5XHC - chains D and E of the 6 polymer chains in the assembly; structure by X-ray diffraction, 2.75 A resolution.

# Chain D
Name: Tubulin beta chain
From: Sus barbatus
UniProt: A0A0R4I995 (A0A0R4I995_SUSBA); residues 1-445 here = UniProt positions 1-445
Amino-acid sequence (445 residues; row label = number of the first residue in the row):
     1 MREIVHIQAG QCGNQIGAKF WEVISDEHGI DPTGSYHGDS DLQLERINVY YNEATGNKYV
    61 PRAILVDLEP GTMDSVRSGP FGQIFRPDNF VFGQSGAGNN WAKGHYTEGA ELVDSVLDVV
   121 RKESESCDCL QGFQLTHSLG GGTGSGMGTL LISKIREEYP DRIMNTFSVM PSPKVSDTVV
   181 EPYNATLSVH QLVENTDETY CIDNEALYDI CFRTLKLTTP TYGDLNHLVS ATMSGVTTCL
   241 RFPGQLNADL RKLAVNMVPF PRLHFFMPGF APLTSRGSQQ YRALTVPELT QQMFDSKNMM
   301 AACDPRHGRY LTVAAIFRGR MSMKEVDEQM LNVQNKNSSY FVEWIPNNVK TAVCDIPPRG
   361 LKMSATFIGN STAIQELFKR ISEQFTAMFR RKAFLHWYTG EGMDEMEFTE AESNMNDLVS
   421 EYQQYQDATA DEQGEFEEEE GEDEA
Not modelled in the structure: 274-283, 432-445
Small-molecule neighbours: GTP (guanosine-5'-triphosphate): Gly10, Gln11, Cys12, Gln15, Ile16, Asp67, Glu69, Ala97, Gly98, Asn99, Asn100, Ser138, Gly140, Gly141, Gly142, Thr143, Gly144, Ser145, Val169, Pro171, Val175, Ser176, Glu181, Asn204, Leu207, Tyr222, Leu225, Asn226

# Chain E
Name: Stathmin-4
From: Rattus norvegicus
UniProt: P63043 (STMN4_RAT); residues -38 to 145 here correspond to UniProt positions 6-189 (UniProt number = residue number + 44)
Amino-acid sequence (184 residues; numbered -38 to 145; the number before each row is that of its first residue; numbers below 1 keep their minus sign (Tyr-38 is residue -38)):
   -38 YKEKMKELPL VSLFCSCFLS DPLNKSSYKY EADTVDLNWC VISDMEVIEL NKCTSGQSFE
    22 VILKPPSFDG VPEFNASLPR RRDPSLEEIQ KKLEAAEERR KYQEAELLKH LAEKREHERE
    82 VIQKAIEENN NFIKMAKEKL AQKMESNKEN REAHLAAMLE RLQEKDKHAE EVRKNKELKE
   142 EASR
Not modelled in the structure: -38 to 5, 28-43, 142-145

# Chain D / chain E interface
Residue-residue contacts - 21 pairs, chain D then chain E:
  Tyr106(D) with His129(E), hydrogen bond; Ala130(E), hydrophobic; Val133(E), hydrophobic; Arg134(E), hydrogen bond (backbone-side chain)
  Ala110(D) with Arg134(E)
  Ser153(D) with Leu123(E); Lys126(E)
  Lys154(D) with Asp127(E), salt bridge
  Arg156(D) with Leu123(E)
  Glu157(D) with Leu120(E); Leu123(E); Gln124(E); Asp127(E)
  Pro160(D) with Met119(E), hydrophobic
  Gln191(D) with Lys126(E)
  Thr399(D) with Lys140(E)
  Gly400(D) with Lys137(E)
  Glu401(D) with Val133(E); Lys137(E), salt bridge
  Gly402(D) with Val133(E)
  Glu407(D) with His129(E), salt bridge
Interface residues without a listed pair, chain D (17 interface residues in all): Thr107, Asp161, Asn195, Met403
Interface residues without a listed pair, chain E (15 interface residues in all): Arg112, Leu116, Asn136

# Overview
The interface between chain D and chain E involves 17 residues on one side and 15 on the other; the contacts
include 2 hydrogen bonds and 3 salt bridges. Polar pairs include Lys154(D)-Asp127(E), Glu401(D)-Lys137(E) and
Glu407(D)-His129(E). Ligands of chain D: GTP.
Here chain D is Tubulin beta chain (Sus barbatus) and chain E is Stathmin-4 (Rattus norvegicus). Entry 5XHC
(Crystal structure of T2R-TTL-PO10 complex) was determined by X-ray diffraction.
